PDB entry 8ECY | electron microscopy, 2.00 A resolution | chains A and F of the 15 polymer chains in the assembly

Chain A (and F):
Protein: Glutamine synthetase
Source organism: Bos taurus
Notes: EC 6.3.1.2, 2.3.1.225; chain F of this document is another copy of the same molecule, construct and numbering; everything in this record applies to it too
UniProtKB: P15103 (GLNA_BOVIN); numbering as in UniProt (aligned over 1-373)
Amino-acid sequence (373 residues; row label = number of the first residue in the row):
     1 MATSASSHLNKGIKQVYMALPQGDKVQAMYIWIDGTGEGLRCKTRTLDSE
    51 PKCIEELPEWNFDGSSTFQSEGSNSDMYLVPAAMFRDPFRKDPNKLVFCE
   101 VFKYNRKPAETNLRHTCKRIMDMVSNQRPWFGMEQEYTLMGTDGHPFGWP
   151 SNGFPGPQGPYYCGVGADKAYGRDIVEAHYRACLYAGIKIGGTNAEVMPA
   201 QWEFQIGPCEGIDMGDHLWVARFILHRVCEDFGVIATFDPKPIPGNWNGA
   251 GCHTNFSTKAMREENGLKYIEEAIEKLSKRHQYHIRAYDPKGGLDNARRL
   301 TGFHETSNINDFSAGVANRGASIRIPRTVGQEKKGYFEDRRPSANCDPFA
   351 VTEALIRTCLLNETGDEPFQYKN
Disordered / not traced: 1, 373
Metal / ion sites: Mn2+ site 1: Glu134, Glu338; Mn2+ site 2: Glu136, Glu203
UniProt features mapped onto this chain:
  - region: Ala2 to Lys25 (Required for glutamine-induced ubiquitination by CRL4(CRBN) and proteasomal degradation)
  - binding site (ATP): Glu134, Glu203 to Pro208, Asn255 to Ser257, Arg319, Arg324
  - binding site (Mn(2+)): Glu134, Glu136, Glu196, Glu203, His253, Glu338
  - binding site (L-glutamate): Asn246, Trp247, Arg319, Arg340
  - binding site (ADP): Tyr336 to Glu338
  - modified residue: Ala2 (N-acetylalanine), Lys11 (N6-acetyllysine), Lys14 (N6-acetyllysine), Tyr104 (Phosphotyrosine), Ser343 (Phosphoserine)
From the paper describing this entry:
  - mutagenesis - R299E: abolished catalytic activity
  - mutagenesis - R299E: unchanged binding to hBest2
  - mutagenesis - G23A, K52A: unchanged catalytic activity

Chain A / chain F interface:
Pairs across the interface (12; chain A residue first):
  Pro150(A) - Pro150(F)  hydrophobic
  Pro150(A) - Ser151(F)
  Pro150(A) - Gly153(F)
  Ser151(A) - Pro150(F)
  Gly153(A) - Pro150(F)
  Gly153(A) - Phe154(F)
  Phe154(A) - Gly153(F)
  Phe154(A) - Phe154(F)  hydrogen bond (backbone-backbone)
  Phe154(A) - Pro155(F)
  Phe154(A) - Gly156(F)
  Pro155(A) - Phe154(F)
  Gly156(A) - Phe154(F)
Other interface residues (no listed pair), chain A (7 interface residues in all): Asn152
Other interface residues (no listed pair), chain F (7 interface residues in all): Asn152

Summary:
Chain A and chain F each contribute 7 residues to their interface, with 1 hydrogen bond. Its one hydrogen
bond, Phe154(A)-Phe154(F), is backbone to backbone. The paper reports that R299E of chain A abolishes
catalytic activity; G23A and K52A of chain A leave catalytic activity unchanged.
Chain A and chain F are both Glutamine synthetase (Bos taurus); the structure, cryoEM structure of bovine
bestrophin-2 and glutamine synthetase complex, was determined by electron microscopy.
